6B2O - chains A and C of the 6 polymer chains in the assembly; structure by X-ray diffraction, 2.35 A resolution.

Chain A (and C):
Name: ATP-utilizing enzyme of the PP-loopsuperfamily
From: Lactobacillus plantarum
Notes: chain C of this document is another copy of the same molecule, construct and numbering; everything in this record applies to it too
UniProt: A0A0G9FES3 (A0A0G9FES3_LACPN); residue numbers follow UniProt; this construct covers 1-276
Chain sequence (286 residues; row label = number of the first residue in the row):
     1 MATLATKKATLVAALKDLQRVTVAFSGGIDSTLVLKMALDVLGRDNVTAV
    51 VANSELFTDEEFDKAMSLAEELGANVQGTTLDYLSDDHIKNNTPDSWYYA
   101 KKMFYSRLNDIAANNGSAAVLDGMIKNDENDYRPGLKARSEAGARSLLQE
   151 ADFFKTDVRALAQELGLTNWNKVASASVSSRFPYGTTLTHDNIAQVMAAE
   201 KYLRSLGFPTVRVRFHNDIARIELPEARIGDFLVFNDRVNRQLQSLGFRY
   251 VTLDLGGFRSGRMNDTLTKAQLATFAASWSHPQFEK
Unresolved in the structure: 1, 126-139, 277-286 (chain C: 1, 127-135, 260-286)
Differences from the reference sequence: engineered mutation Ala176 (Cys in A0A0G9FES3); expression tag (277-286)
From the paper describing this entry:
  - mutagenesis - D128A, C176A: abolished catalytic activity
  - contacts within the chain: Arg181-Glu200, Arg214-Glu223 (hydrogen bond), Arg221-Glu223 (hydrogen bond)
  - binding site for phosphate ion: Ser180, Arg212, Arg214
  - self-association interface (contacts with another copy of this molecule): Asp231 (proposed by the authors, not directly observed)
  - mutagenesis - K101A, E223A: unchanged catalytic activity
  - mutagenesis - W97A: decreased expression

Chain A / chain C interface:
Contacting residue pairs (21):
  Thr156(A) with Glu70(C)
  Arg159(A) with Glu71(C)
  Ala160(A) with Glu70(C)
  Glu226(A) with Val234(C); Phe235(C); Arg238(C), salt bridge
  Ala227(A) with Leu206(C)
  Asp231(A) with Asp231(C)
  Met263(A) with Tyr202(C), hydrogen bond (backbone-side chain); Ser205(C); Leu206(C); Phe235(C), hydrophobic; Arg238(C)
  Asn264(A) with Tyr202(C); Arg238(C), hydrogen bond
  Asp265(A) with Tyr202(C), hydrogen bond (backbone-side chain); Arg238(C); Arg241(C), salt bridge; Gln242(C)
  Thr266(A) with Gln242(C), hydrogen bond (backbone-side chain)
  Thr268(A) with Arg241(C)
Interface residues without a listed pair, chain A (13 interface residues in all): Asp157, Gln163
Interface residues without a listed pair, chain C (12 interface residues in all): Ser67

Overview:
13 residues of chain A face 12 of chain C across their interface, with 4 hydrogen bonds and 2 salt bridges.
Among the polar pairs are Glu226(A)-Arg238(C), Asp265(A)-Arg241(C) and Met263(A)-Tyr202(C). The paper reports
a binding site for phosphate ion at Ser180(A), Arg212(A) and Arg214(A); D128A and C176A of chain A abolish
catalytic activity; 5 substitutions were tested in all.
Both chains are ATP-utilizing enzyme of the PP-loopsuperfamily (Lactobacillus plantarum). Entry 6B2O (LarE, a
sulfur transferase involved in synthesis of the cofactor for lactate racemase, C176A variant) was determined
by X-ray diffraction together with 6B2M from the same study.
